Entry 7DGE (electron microscopy, 3.65 A resolution); this record covers chains A and C of the 4 polymer chains in the assembly.

Chain A:
Protein: Metabotropic glutamate receptor 1
Source organism: Homo sapiens
UniProt: Q13255 (GRM1_HUMAN); residues 31-863 here = UniProt positions 31-863
Sequence (833 residues; numbered 31 to 863; the number before each row is that of its first residue):
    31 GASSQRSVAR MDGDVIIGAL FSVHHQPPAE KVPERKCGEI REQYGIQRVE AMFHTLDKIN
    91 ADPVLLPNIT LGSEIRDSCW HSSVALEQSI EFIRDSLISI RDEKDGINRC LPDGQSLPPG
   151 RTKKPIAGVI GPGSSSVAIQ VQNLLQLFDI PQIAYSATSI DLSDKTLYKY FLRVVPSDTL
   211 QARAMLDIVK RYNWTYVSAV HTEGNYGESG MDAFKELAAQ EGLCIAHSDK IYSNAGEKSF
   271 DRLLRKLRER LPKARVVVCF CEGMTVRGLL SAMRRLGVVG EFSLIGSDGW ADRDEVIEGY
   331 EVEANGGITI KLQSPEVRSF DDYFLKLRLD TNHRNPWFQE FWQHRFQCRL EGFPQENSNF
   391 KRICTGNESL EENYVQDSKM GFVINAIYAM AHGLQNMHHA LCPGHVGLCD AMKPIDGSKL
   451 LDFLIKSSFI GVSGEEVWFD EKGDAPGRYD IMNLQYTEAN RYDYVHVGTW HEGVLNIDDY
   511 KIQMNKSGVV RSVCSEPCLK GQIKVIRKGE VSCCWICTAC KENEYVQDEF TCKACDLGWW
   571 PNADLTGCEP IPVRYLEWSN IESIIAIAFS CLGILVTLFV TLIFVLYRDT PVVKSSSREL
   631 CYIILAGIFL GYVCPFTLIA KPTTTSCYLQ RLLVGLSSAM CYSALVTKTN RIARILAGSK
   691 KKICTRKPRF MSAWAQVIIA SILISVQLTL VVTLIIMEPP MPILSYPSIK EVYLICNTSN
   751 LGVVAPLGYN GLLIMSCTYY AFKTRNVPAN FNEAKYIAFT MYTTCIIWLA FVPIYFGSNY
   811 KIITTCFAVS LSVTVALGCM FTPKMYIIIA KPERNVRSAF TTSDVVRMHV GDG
Disordered / not traced: 31-34, 129-149, 840-863
Differences from the reference sequence: engineered mutation H363 (Thr in Q13255), Q369 (Pro in Q13255), E381 (Pro in Q13255), F383 (His in Q13255), P384 (Leu in Q13255), Q385 (Leu in Q13255), S388 (Pro in Q13255)
Cystine bridges: C67-C109, C254-C543, C378-C394, C432-C439, C524-C544, C528-C547, C550-C562, C565-C578, C657-C746
Residues lining bound ligands: quisqualate (QUS; (S)-2-amino-3-(3,5-dioxo-[1,2,4]oxadiazolidin-2-yl)-propionic acid): Y74, W110, G163, S164, S165, S186, A187, T188, S189, Y236, E292, G293, D318, G319, R323, K409
Curated features (UniProtKB/Swiss-Prot):
  - binding site (L-glutamate): Y74, S165, S186 to T188, Y236, D318, K409
  - modified residue: S853 (Phosphoserine)
  - glycosylation (N-linked (GlcNAc...) asparagine): N98, N223, N397, N515
  - natural variant: Y262 (Y262C: In SCA44), L454 (L454F: In SCAR13), R696 (R696W: In a colorectal cancer sample), Y792 (Y792C: In SCA44)
Reported in the primary citation:
  - binding site for quisqualate: W110
  - conformationally variable residues (domain motion): N235, V523, I804

Chain C:
Protein: nanobody
Source organism: Lama glama
Notes: antibody fragment or engineered binder
Sequence (123 residues; numbered 3 to 125; the number before each row is that of its first residue):
     3 QVQLVESGGG LVQAGGSLRL SCAASGRTFT SYAMGWFRQA PGKERESVAA ISSSGGSTHY
    63 ADSVKGRFTI SRDNSKNTVY LQMNSLKPED TAVYYCAAAM YGSRWPDWEY DYWGQGTQVT
   123 VSS
Cystine bridges: C24-C98

Interface between chain A and chain C:
Pairs across the interface - 38 pairs, chain A then chain C:
  Q35(A) with G28(C); R29(C); T30(C); F31(C); T32(C), hydrogen bond; N79(C)
  R36(A) with T30(C)
  S37(A) with S33(C)
  D360(A) with S105(C)
  N362(A) with Y103(C)
  H363(A) with Y103(C), hydrogen bond (side chain-backbone); E111(C), salt bridge
  R364(A) with Y103(C)
  N365(A) with Y103(C), hydrogen bond (backbone-side chain)
  P366(A) with Y103(C)
  Q369(A) with G104(C), hydrogen bond (side chain-backbone)
  E381(A) with H61(C); R106(C)
  G382(A) with H61(C); S105(C); R106(C); W107(C), hydrogen bond (backbone-backbone); W110(C), hydrogen bond (backbone-side chain)
  F383(A) with G104(C); S105(C); R106(C)
  P384(A) with A35(C), hydrophobic; G104(C); S105(C); W110(C)
  Q385(A) with S33(C); S54(C); S55(C), hydrogen bond
  E386(A) with S54(C), hydrogen bond (backbone-side chain); S56(C); S59(C), hydrogen bond; H61(C), salt bridge
  S388(A) with G58(C)
Also at the interface, not in a pair above, chain A (20 interface residues in all): R124, K153, N387
Also at the interface, not in a pair above, chain C (23 interface residues in all): Q3, N76
Interface features reported in the paper:
  - epitope / paratope residues, chain A: N362(A), R379(A)

Summary:
Chain A and chain C form an interface of 20 and 23 residues respectively; the contacts include 9 hydrogen
bonds and 2 salt bridges. Polar contacts include H363(A)-E111(C), E386(A)-H61(C) and Q35(A)-T32(C). Bound to
chain A: quisqualate. From the paper: a binding site for quisqualate at W110(A); epitope/paratope residues
N362(A) and R379(A).
Here chain A is Metabotropic glutamate receptor 1 (Homo sapiens) and chain C is nanobody (Lama glama). Entry
7DGE (intermediate state of class C GPCR) was determined by electron microscopy (same publication as 7DGD).
